PDB entry 9LU9 | electron microscopy, 3.30 A resolution | chains C and G of the 7 polymer chains in the assembly

[Chain C]
Molecule: Flagellar motor protein MotA
Source organism: Paenibacillus sp. TCA20
UniProtKB: A0A069DFV9 (A0A069DFV9_9BACL); residues 1-264 here = UniProt positions 1-264
Amino-acid sequence (264 residues; each row starts with the number of its first residue):
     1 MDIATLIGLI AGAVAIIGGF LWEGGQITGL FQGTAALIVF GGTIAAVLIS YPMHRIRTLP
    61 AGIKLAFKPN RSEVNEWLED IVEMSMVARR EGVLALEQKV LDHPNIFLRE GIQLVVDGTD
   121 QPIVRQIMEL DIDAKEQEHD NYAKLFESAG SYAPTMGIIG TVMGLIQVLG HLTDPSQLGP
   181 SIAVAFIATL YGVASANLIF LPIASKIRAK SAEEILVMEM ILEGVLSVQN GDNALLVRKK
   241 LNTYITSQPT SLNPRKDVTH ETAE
Unresolved in the structure: 247-264
Small-molecule neighbours: Lauryl Maltose Neopentyl Glycol (AV0): Leu169, Asp174, Pro175, Ile182
What the authors report for this chain:
  - binding site for Lauryl Maltose Neopentyl Glycol: Leu165 to Ile182

[Chain G]
Molecule: MotB1, Motility protein B
Source organism: Paenibacillus sp. TCA20
UniProtKB: P0AF06 (MOTB_ECOLI); residues 118-313 here correspond to UniProt positions 113-308 (UniProt number = residue number - 5)
Amino-acid sequence (319 residues; numbered 1 to 319; the number before each row is that of its first residue):
     1 MRQRNRRTRN VKSAHSSGSP HDRWMITYAD LITLLLIFFV MMYAMSRLDA SKYEEVTSSL
    61 QTTFQSSSGI LDGGNGVIDY PSGQNGNSSS EANQPGSSGT GSDMGQEADG GPLTERESRL
   121 RKLRGDLDQL IESDPKLRAL RPHLKIDLVQ EGLRIQIIDS QNRPMFRTGS ADVEPYMRDI
   181 LRAIAPVLNG IPNRISLSGH TDDFPYASGE KGYSNWELSA DRANASRREL MVGGLDSGKV
   241 LRVVGMAATM RLSDRGPDDA VNRRISLLVL NKQAEQAILH ENAESQNEPV SALEKPEVAP
   301 QVSVPTMPSA EPRHHHHHH
Unresolved in the structure: 1-19, 54-319
Construct notes: expression tag (314-319)
Small-molecule neighbours: Lauryl Maltose Neopentyl Glycol (AV0): Leu35, Phe38, Met41, Met42, Met45, Asp49, Lys52

[Chain C / chain G interface]
Residue-residue contacts (12; chain C residue first):
  Ser151(C) with His21(G); Arg23(G)
  Tyr152(C) with Arg23(G)
  Pro154(C) with Trp24(G), hydrophobic
  Thr155(C) with Arg23(G); Trp24(G)
  Ile158(C) with Thr27(G); Tyr28(G), hydrophobic
  Thr161(C) with Leu31(G)
  Val162(C) with Leu31(G), hydrophobic
  Phe186(C) with Leu35(G), hydrophobic
  Val193(C) with Trp24(G), hydrophobic
Other interface residues (no listed pair), chain C (14 interface residues in all): Glu147, Leu165, Leu178, Thr189, Leu201
Other interface residues (no listed pair), chain G (10 interface residues in all): Pro20, Ile32, Phe39

[In short]
The interface between chain C and chain G involves 14 residues on one side and 10 on the other. Lauryl Maltose
Neopentyl Glycol is bound between chain C and chain G. The paper reports a binding site for Lauryl Maltose
Neopentyl Glycol at Leu165(C).
Chain C is Flagellar motor protein MotA and chain G is MotB1, Motility protein B, both from Paenibacillus sp.
TCA20; the structure, The chimeric flagellar motor complex between MotA1B1 from Paenibacillus sp. TCA20 and
MotAB from E.coli, state ..., was determined by electron microscopy (same publication as 9LUB and 9LUC).
